Entry 6J2X (electron microscopy, 3.80 A resolution); this record covers chains U and V of the 47 polymer chains in the assembly.

[Chain U]
Protein: 26S proteasome regulatory subunit RPN8
From: Saccharomyces cerevisiae S288c
Reference sequence: Q08723 (RPN8_YEAST); residue numbers follow UniProt; this construct covers 1-338
Chain sequence (338 residues; row label = number of the first residue in the row):
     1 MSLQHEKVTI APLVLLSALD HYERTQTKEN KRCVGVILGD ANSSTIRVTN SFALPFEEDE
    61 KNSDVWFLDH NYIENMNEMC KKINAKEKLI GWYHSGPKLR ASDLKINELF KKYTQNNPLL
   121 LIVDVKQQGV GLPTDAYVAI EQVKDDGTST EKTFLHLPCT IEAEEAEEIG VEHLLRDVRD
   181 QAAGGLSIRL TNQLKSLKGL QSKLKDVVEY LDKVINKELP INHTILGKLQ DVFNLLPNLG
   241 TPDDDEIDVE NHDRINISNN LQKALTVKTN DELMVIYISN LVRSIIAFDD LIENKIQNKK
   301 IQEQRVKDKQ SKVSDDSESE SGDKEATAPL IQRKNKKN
Disordered / not traced: 1-4, 143-150, 177-187, 216-222, 236-258, 309-338
Curated features (UniProtKB/Swiss-Prot):
  - modified residue: Ser2 (N-acetylserine), Ser314 (Phosphoserine), Ser317 (Phosphoserine), Ser319 (Phosphoserine), Thr327 (Phosphothreonine)

[Chain V]
Protein: Ubiquitin carboxyl-terminal hydrolase RPN11
From: Saccharomyces cerevisiae S288c
Notes: EC 3.4.19.12
Reference sequence: P43588 (RPN11_YEAST); residues 1-306 here = UniProt positions 1-306
Chain sequence (306 residues; numbered 1 to 306; the number before each row is that of its first residue):
     1 MERLQRLMMN SKVGSADTGR DDTKETVYIS SIALLKMLKH GRAGVPMEVM GLMLGEFVDD
    61 YTVNVVDVFA MPQSGTGVSV EAVDDVFQAK MMDMLKQTGR DQMVVGWYHS HPGFGCWLSS
   121 VDVNTQKSFE QLNSRAVAVV VDPIQSVKGK VVIDAFRLID TGALINNLEP RQTTSNTGLL
   181 NKANIQALIH GLNRHYYSLN IDYHKTAKET KMLMNLHKEQ WQSGLKMYDY EEKEESNLAA
   241 TKSMVKIAEQ YSKRIEEEKE LTEEELKTRY VGRQDPKKHL SETADETLEN NIVSVLTAGV
   301 NSVAIK
Disordered / not traced: 1-22, 218-229, 270-275, 299-306
Curated features (UniProtKB/Swiss-Prot):
  - motif: His109 to Asp122 (JAMM motif)
  - binding site (Zn(2+)): His109, His111, Asp122
  - modified residue: Met1 (N-acetylmethionine)
  - natural variant: Lys208 (K208Q: In strain: NRRL Y-53), Ala239 (A239T: In strain: NRRL Y-53), Thr262 (T262S: In strain: NRRL Y-53), Leu280 to Ser281 (sequence variant, change not given here; In strain: NRRL Y-53)
  - mutagenesis: His109 (H109A: Stabilizes ubiquitin pathway substrates; when associated wirh Ala-111), His111 (H111A: Stabilizes ubiquitin pathway substrates; when associated wirh Ala-109)

[How chain U and chain V interact]
Pairs across the interface (81; chain U residue first):
  Leu13(U) with Leu35(V), hydrophobic; Lys36(V)
  Leu16(U) with Leu35(V), hydrophobic; Met212(V), hydrophobic; Leu213(V), hydrophobic
  Ser17(U) with Ile32(V)
  Leu19(U) with Met212(V), hydrophobic
  Asp20(U) with Ile32(V); Glu209(V); Met212(V)
  Tyr22(U) with Lys208(V)
  Glu23(U) with Lys208(V), salt bridge
  Arg24(U) with Ile32(V); Val66(V); Arg100(V)
  Asp69(U) with Met94(V)
  Asn75(U) with Met91(V); Met94(V)
  Glu78(U) with Phe87(V)
  Met79(U) with Phe69(V), hydrophobic; Ala70(V); Phe87(V), hydrophobic; Met91(V), hydrophobic
  Lys82(U) with Pro72(V); Gln73(V)
  Ile83(U) with Ala70(V), hydrophobic; Met71(V)
  Gln127(U) with Lys211(V); Asn215(V), hydrogen bond
  Gly131(U) with Asn215(V), hydrogen bond (backbone-side chain)
  Leu132(U) with Asn215(V); Glu231(V)
  Thr134(U) with Glu231(V)
  Pro158(U) with Glu231(V)
  Cys159(U) with Glu231(V), hydrogen bond (backbone-side chain)
  Ile161(U) with Leu216(V), hydrophobic
  Glu165(U) with Arg42(V), salt bridge
  Ala166(U) with Lys39(V)
  Ile169(U) with Leu38(V), hydrophobic; Ser146(V); Val147(V), hydrophobic; Val151(V), hydrophobic
  Gly170(U) with Leu35(V); Leu38(V)
  Val171(U) with Leu213(V), hydrophobic
  Glu172(U) with Gly149(V)
  His173(U) with Leu34(V); Gly149(V); Val151(V); Tyr203(V)
  Leu174(U) with Ser31(V); Leu34(V), hydrophobic; Lys205(V), hydrogen bond (backbone-side chain); Leu213(V), hydrophobic
  Leu175(U) with Leu213(V), hydrophobic
  Arg189(U) with Leu296(V), hydrogen bond (side chain-backbone); Ala298(V), hydrogen bond (side chain-backbone)
  Asn192(U) with Lys233(V); Ser236(V)
  Lys195(U) with Tyr230(V); Glu232(V), salt bridge; Lys233(V)
  Ser196(U) with Lys233(V)
  Glu272(U) with Ile247(V)
  Ile276(U) with Tyr251(V); Asn291(V); Ser294(V); Val295(V), hydrophobic
  Ser279(U) with Thr287(V); Asn291(V)
  Asn280(U) with Asn291(V), hydrogen bond
  Arg283(U) with Ala284(V); Thr287(V); Leu288(V)
  Ile286(U) with Glu258(V); Leu280(V), hydrophobic
  Asp290(U) with Lys277(V); Ser281(V)
  Glu293(U) with Glu265(V); Lys277(V)
  Asn294(U) with Lys277(V), hydrogen bond
Also at the interface, not in a pair above, chain U (59 interface residues in all): Pro12, His21, Thr25, Thr49, Ala53, Pro55, Asn71, Tyr72, Pro133, Asp135, Thr160, Glu164, Glu167, Ile188, Lys198, Val275
Also at the interface, not in a pair above, chain V (61 interface residues in all): His40, Gln97, Thr98, Gly99, Pro143, Lys150, Thr210, His217, Glu235, Val293

[Overview]
59 residues of chain U and 61 residues of chain V are in contact; the contacts include 8 hydrogen bonds and 3
salt bridges. Among the polar pairs are Glu23(U)-Lys208(V), Glu165(U)-Arg42(V) and Lys195(U)-Glu232(V). From
UniProt: 3 Zn2+-binding residues and 2 mutagenesis sites on chain V.
Here chain U is 26S proteasome regulatory subunit RPN8 and chain V is Ubiquitin carboxyl-terminal hydrolase
RPN11, both from Saccharomyces cerevisiae S288c. Entry 6J2X (Yeast proteasome in resting state (C1-a)) was
determined by electron microscopy (same publication as 6J2N, 6J30, 6J2C and 6J2Q).
